4L98 - chains A and B; structure by X-ray diffraction, 2.28 A resolution.

== Chain A (and B) ==
Protein: Peroxisome proliferator-activated receptor gamma
Organism: Homo sapiens
Notes: fragment: ligand binding domain; chain B of this document is another copy of the same molecule, construct and numbering; everything in this record applies to it too
UniProtKB: P37231 (PPARG_HUMAN); residues 207-477 here correspond to UniProt positions 235-505 (UniProt number = residue number + 28)
Amino-acid sequence (275 residues; row label = number of the first residue in the row):
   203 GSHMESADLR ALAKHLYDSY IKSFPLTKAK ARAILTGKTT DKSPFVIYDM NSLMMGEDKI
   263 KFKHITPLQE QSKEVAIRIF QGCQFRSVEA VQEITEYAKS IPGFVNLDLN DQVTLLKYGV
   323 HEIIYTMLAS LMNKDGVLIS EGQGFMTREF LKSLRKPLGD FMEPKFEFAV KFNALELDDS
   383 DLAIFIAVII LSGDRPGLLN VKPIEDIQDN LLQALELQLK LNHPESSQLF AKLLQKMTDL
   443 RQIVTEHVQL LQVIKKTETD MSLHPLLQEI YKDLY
Disordered / not traced: 203-207, 250-275 (chain B: 203-206, 240, 264-275)
Sequence notes: expression tag (203-206); engineered mutation Leu-360 (Phe388 in P37231)
Ligand contacts: LRG ((2S)-2-(biphenyl-4-yloxy)-3-phenylpropanoic acid): Phe-282, Gln-283, Cys-285, Gln-286, Arg-288, Ser-289, His-323, Ile-326, Tyr-327, Leu-330, Phe-363, Met-364, His-449, Leu-453, Ser-464, Leu-465, His-466, Pro-467, Gln-470
UniProt features mapped onto this chain:
  - motif: Pro-467 to Asp-475 (9aaTAD)
  - binding site (rosiglitazone): Gln-286 to Ser-289, His-323, His-449, Tyr-473
  - cross-link: Lys-224 (Glycyl lysine isopeptide (Lys-Gly) (interchain with G-Cter in ubiquitin))
From the paper describing this entry:
  - binding site for LRG: His-323, His-449, Pro-467, Tyr-473, Tyr-477
  - contacts within the chain: Phe-282/Leu-360 (hydrophobic contact), Ala-278/Leu-360 (hydrophobic contact), Ile-279/Leu-465 (hydrophobic contact)
  - conformationally variable residues (loop rearrangement, side-chain flip): Arg-357, Glu-460, His-466
  - mutagenesis - F360L: decreased stability
  - mutagenesis - F360L (15-fold): decreased signaling in response to rosiglitazone
  - mutagenesis - F360L: decreased signaling in response to LT175
  - mutagenesis - F360L: decreased binding to co-activator SRC-1

== Chain A / chain B interface ==
Contacting residue pairs (83):
  Ile-279(A) / Gln-294(B)
  Gln-283(A) / Val-290(B)
  Gln-283(A) / Gln-294(B)  hydrogen bond
  Gln-286(A) / Val-290(B)
  Gln-286(A) / Leu-469(B)
  Gln-286(A) / Tyr-473(B)  hydrogen bond
  Phe-287(A) / Phe-287(B)  hydrophobic
  Ser-289(A) / Tyr-473(B)
  Val-290(A) / Gln-286(B)
  Val-290(A) / Phe-287(B)  hydrophobic
  Val-290(A) / Leu-469(B)  hydrophobic
  Val-293(A) / Leu-469(B)  hydrophobic
  Gln-294(A) / Ile-279(B)
  Gln-294(A) / Gln-283(B)  hydrogen bond
  Gln-294(A) / Ser-464(B)  hydrogen bond
  Thr-297(A) / Met-463(B)
  Thr-297(A) / Ser-464(B)
  Lys-301(A) / Asp-462(B)  salt bridge
  Lys-301(A) / Ser-464(B)  hydrogen bond
  Leu-311(A) / Glu-460(B)
  Leu-311(A) / Met-463(B)  hydrophobic
  Leu-311(A) / His-466(B)
  Gln-314(A) / Met-463(B)
  Val-315(A) / Met-463(B)  hydrophobic
  Val-315(A) / His-466(B)
  Leu-318(A) / Met-463(B)  hydrophobic
  Leu-318(A) / Leu-468(B)  hydrophobic
  Lys-319(A) / Glu-471(B)
  Lys-319(A) / Ile-472(B)
  Lys-319(A) / Asp-475(B)  salt bridge
  Tyr-320(A) / Leu-476(B)  hydrophobic
  Val-322(A) / Ile-472(B)  hydrophobic
  His-323(A) / Ile-472(B)
  His-323(A) / Tyr-477(B)  hydrogen bond
  His-449(A) / Tyr-477(B)
  Val-450(A) / Leu-476(B)
  Val-450(A) / Tyr-477(B)  hydrophobic
  Leu-453(A) / Tyr-477(B)  hydrophobic
  Gln-454(A) / Tyr-477(B)
  Lys-457(A) / Leu-311(B)
  Lys-457(A) / Tyr-477(B)
  Lys-458(A) / Leu-311(B)
  Thr-459(A) / Leu-311(B)
  Glu-460(A) / Leu-311(B)
  Asp-462(A) / Lys-301(B)  salt bridge
  Met-463(A) / Thr-297(B)
  Met-463(A) / Gln-314(B)
  Met-463(A) / Val-315(B)  hydrophobic
  Met-463(A) / Leu-318(B)  hydrophobic
  Ser-464(A) / Gln-294(B)
  Ser-464(A) / Thr-297(B)
  Ser-464(A) / Glu-298(B)  hydrogen bond
  Ser-464(A) / Lys-301(B)  hydrogen bond
  His-466(A) / Val-315(B)
  Leu-468(A) / Val-293(B)  hydrophobic
  Leu-468(A) / Thr-297(B)
  Leu-468(A) / Leu-318(B)  hydrophobic
  Leu-469(A) / Gln-286(B)
  Leu-469(A) / Val-290(B)  hydrophobic
  Leu-469(A) / Val-293(B)  hydrophobic
  Gln-470(A) / Tyr-473(B)
  Gln-470(A) / Tyr-477(B)
  Glu-471(A) / Val-315(B)
  Ile-472(A) / Lys-319(B)
  Ile-472(A) / Val-322(B)  hydrophobic
  Ile-472(A) / His-323(B)
  Tyr-473(A) / Gln-286(B)  hydrogen bond
  Tyr-473(A) / Ser-289(B)
  Tyr-473(A) / Gln-470(B)
  Tyr-473(A) / Lys-474(B)
  Lys-474(A) / Lys-474(B)
  Lys-474(A) / Tyr-477(B)  hydrogen bond (side chain-backbone)
  Asp-475(A) / Lys-319(B)  salt bridge
  Leu-476(A) / Lys-319(B)
  Leu-476(A) / Tyr-320(B)
  Leu-476(A) / Val-450(B)
  Tyr-477(A) / His-323(B)  hydrogen bond
  Tyr-477(A) / His-449(B)
  Tyr-477(A) / Val-450(B)  hydrophobic
  Tyr-477(A) / Leu-453(B)  hydrophobic
  Tyr-477(A) / Gln-454(B)
  Tyr-477(A) / Gln-470(B)
  Tyr-477(A) / Lys-474(B)  hydrogen bond (backbone-side chain)
Interface residues without a listed pair, chain A (43 interface residues in all): Glu-291, Tyr-327, Thr-461
Interface residues without a listed pair, chain B (44 interface residues in all): Phe-306, Tyr-327, Lys-457, Lys-458, Thr-459, Thr-461

== Overview ==
43 residues of chain A face 44 of chain B across their interface; the contacts include 12 hydrogen bonds and 4
salt bridges. Polar pairs include Lys-301(A)/Asp-462(B), Lys-319(A)/Asp-475(B) and Gln-283(A)/Gln-294(B).
Bound to chain A: compound LRG. From the paper: a binding site for LRG at His-323(A), His-449(A) and
Pro-467(A) among others; F360L of chain A reduces stability.
Both chains are Peroxisome proliferator-activated receptor gamma (Homo sapiens). Entry 4L98 (Crystal structure
of the complex of F360L PPARgamma mutant with the ligand LT175) was determined by X-ray diffraction together
with 4O8F and 4L96 from the same study.
